Entry 3FGA (X-ray diffraction, 2.70 A resolution); this record covers chains A and C of the 5 polymer chains in the assembly.

[Chain A]
Protein: Serine/threonine-protein phosphatase 2A 65 kDa regulatory subunit A alpha isoform
From: Mus musculus
Reference sequence: Q76MZ3 (2AAA_MOUSE); residue numbers follow UniProt; this construct covers 2-589
Sequence (588 residues; numbered 2 to 589; the number before each row is that of its first residue):
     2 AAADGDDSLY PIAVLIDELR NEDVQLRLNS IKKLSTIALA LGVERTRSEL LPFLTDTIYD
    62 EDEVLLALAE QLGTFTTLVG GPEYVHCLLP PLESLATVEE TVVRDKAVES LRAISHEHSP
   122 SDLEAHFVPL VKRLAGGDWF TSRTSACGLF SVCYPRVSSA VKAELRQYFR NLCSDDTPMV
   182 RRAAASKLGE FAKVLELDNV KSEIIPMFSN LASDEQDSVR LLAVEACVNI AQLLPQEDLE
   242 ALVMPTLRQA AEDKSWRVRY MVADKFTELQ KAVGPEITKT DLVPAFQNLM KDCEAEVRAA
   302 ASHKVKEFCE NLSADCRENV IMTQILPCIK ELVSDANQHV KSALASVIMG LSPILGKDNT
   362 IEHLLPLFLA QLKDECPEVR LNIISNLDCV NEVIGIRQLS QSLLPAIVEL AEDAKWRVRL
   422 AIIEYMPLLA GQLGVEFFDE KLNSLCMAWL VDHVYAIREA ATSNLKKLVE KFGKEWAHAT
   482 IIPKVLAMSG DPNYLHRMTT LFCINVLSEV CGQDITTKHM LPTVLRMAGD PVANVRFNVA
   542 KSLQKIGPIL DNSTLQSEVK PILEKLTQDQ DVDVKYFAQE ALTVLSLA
Unresolved in the structure: 2-6
Curated features (UniProtKB/Swiss-Prot):
  - modified residue: A2 (N-acetylalanine), K280 (N6-acetyllysine)

[Chain C]
Protein: Serine/threonine-protein phosphatase 2A catalytic subunit alpha isoform
From: Homo sapiens
Notes: EC 3.1.3.16
Reference sequence: P67775 (PP2AA_HUMAN); residues 1-309 here = UniProt positions 1-309
Sequence (309 residues; each row starts with the number of its first residue):
     1 MDEKVFTKEL DQWIEQLNEC KQLSESQVKS LCEKAKEILT KESNVQEVRC PVTVCGDVHG
    61 QFHDLMELFR IGGKSPDTNY LFMGDYVNRG YYSVETVTLL VALKVRYRER ITILRGNHES
   121 RQITQVYGFY DECLRKYGNA NVWKYFTDLF DYLPLTALVD GQIFCLHGGL SPSIDTLDHI
   181 RALDRLQEVP HEGPMCDLLW SDPDDRGGWG ISPRGAGYTF GQDISETFNH ANGLTLVSRA
   241 HQLVMEGYNW CHDRNVVTIF SAPNYCYRCG NQAAIMELDD TLKYSFLQFD PAPRRGEPHV
   301 TRRTPDYFL
Unresolved in the structure: 1, 296-300
Sequence notes: engineered mutation N88 (Asp in P67775)
Curated features (UniProtKB/Swiss-Prot):
  - active site: H118 (Proton donor)
  - binding site (Mn(2+)): D57, H59, D85, N117, H167, H241
  - binding site (Zn(2+)): D57, H59, D85
  - binding site (Fe(3+)): D85, N117, H167, H241
  - modified residue: Y307 (Phosphotyrosine), L309 (Leucine methyl ester)
  - natural variant: G60 (G60V: In HJS3; uncertain significance), Q122 (Q122H: In HJS3), Q125 to L309 (deletion: In HJS3), Y127 (Y127C: In HJS3), D131 (D131H: In HJS3), H191 (H191R: In HJS3), R214 to L309 (deletion: In HJS3), D223 (D223H: In HJS3; D223V: In HJS3), Y265 (Y265C: In HJS3), F308 (F308FF: In HJS3)
  - mutagenesis: D85 (D85N: Loss of phosphatase activity), L309 (L309A: Loss of binding to PP2A B-alpha regulatory subunit)
Small-molecule neighbours:
  - Mn2+ (MN), molecule 1: D57, H59, D85, H118, H241, F260, Y265
  - Mn2+ (MN), molecule 2: D57, D85, N117, H118, H167, H241
What the authors report for this chain:
  - mutagenesis - D88N: abolished catalytic activity on peptide substrate

[Chain A / chain C interface]
Pairs across the interface (52):
  Q26(A) - L309(C)
  D63(A) - Y307(C)  hydrogen bond
  D63(A) - F308(C)
  E64(A) - F308(C)
  E64(A) - L309(C)  hydrogen bond (side chain-backbone)
  E101(A) - R302(C)  salt bridge
  E101(A) - Y307(C)
  T102(A) - R302(C)
  K416(A) - D290(C)  salt bridge
  W417(A) - E67(C)
  W417(A) - I71(C)
  R418(A) - E67(C)  salt bridge
  R418(A) - R70(C)
  R418(A) - P293(C)
  H454(A) - L287(C)
  V455(A) - I71(C)
  Y456(A) - R70(C)
  Y456(A) - I71(C)  hydrogen bond (backbone-backbone)
  Y456(A) - G73(C)
  Y456(A) - K74(C)  hydrogen bond
  A457(A) - R70(C)  hydrogen bond (backbone-backbone)
  E460(A) - K74(C)  salt bridge
  P493(A) - D280(C)
  N494(A) - D280(C)
  Y495(A) - P51(C)  hydrophobic
  Y495(A) - D77(C)
  Y495(A) - T78(C)
  Y495(A) - N79(C)  hydrogen bond (side chain-backbone)
  Y495(A) - D280(C)  hydrogen bond (backbone-side chain)
  L496(A) - T78(C)
  L496(A) - E277(C)
  R498(A) - D280(C)  salt bridge
  M499(A) - D77(C)
  F503(A) - D77(C)
  V533(A) - P51(C)  hydrophobic
  V533(A) - D280(C)
  A534(A) - R110(C)
  N535(A) - P76(C)  hydrogen bond (side chain-backbone)
  N535(A) - D77(C)  hydrogen bond (side chain-backbone)
  N535(A) - N79(C)  hydrogen bond
  N535(A) - R110(C)  hydrogen bond
  F538(A) - P76(C)
  F538(A) - D77(C)
  N539(A) - D77(C)  hydrogen bond
  K542(A) - D77(C)  salt bridge
  D572(A) - E109(C)
  D572(A) - R110(C)  salt bridge
  D574(A) - Y107(C)
  D574(A) - R110(C)  salt bridge
  Y577(A) - K4(C)
  Y577(A) - T7(C)  hydrogen bond
  E581(A) - K4(C)
Interface residues without a listed pair, chain A (35 interface residues in all): L29, L67, V103, R459, F578
Interface residues without a listed pair, chain C (29 interface residues in all): F69, G72, R106, D279, P305

[Overview]
Chain A and chain C form an interface of 35 and 29 residues respectively, with 13 hydrogen bonds and 8 salt
bridges. Among the polar pairs are E101(A)-R302(C), K416(A)-D290(C) and R418(A)-E67(C). Chain C binds Mn2+.
From the paper: D88N of chain C abolishes catalytic activity on peptide substrate.
Here chain A is Serine/threonine-protein phosphatase 2A 65 kDa regulatory subunit A alpha isoform (Mus
musculus) and chain C is Serine/threonine-protein phosphatase 2A catalytic subunit alpha isoform (Homo
sapiens). Entry 3FGA (Structural Basis of PP2A and Sgo interaction) was determined by X-ray diffraction.
